PDB entry 8SGX | electron microscopy, 10.30 A resolution (very low resolution: no residue pairs are listed; an interface is given only as per-side residue counts) | chains C and V of the 10 polymer chains in the assembly

Chain C:
Molecule: Propionyl-coa carboxylase beta chain, putative
Organism: Leishmania tarentolae
UniProtKB: A0A640KR17 (A0A640KR17_LEITA); numbering as in UniProt (aligned over 34-522)
Amino-acid sequence (489 residues; numbered 34 to 522; the number before each row is that of its first residue):
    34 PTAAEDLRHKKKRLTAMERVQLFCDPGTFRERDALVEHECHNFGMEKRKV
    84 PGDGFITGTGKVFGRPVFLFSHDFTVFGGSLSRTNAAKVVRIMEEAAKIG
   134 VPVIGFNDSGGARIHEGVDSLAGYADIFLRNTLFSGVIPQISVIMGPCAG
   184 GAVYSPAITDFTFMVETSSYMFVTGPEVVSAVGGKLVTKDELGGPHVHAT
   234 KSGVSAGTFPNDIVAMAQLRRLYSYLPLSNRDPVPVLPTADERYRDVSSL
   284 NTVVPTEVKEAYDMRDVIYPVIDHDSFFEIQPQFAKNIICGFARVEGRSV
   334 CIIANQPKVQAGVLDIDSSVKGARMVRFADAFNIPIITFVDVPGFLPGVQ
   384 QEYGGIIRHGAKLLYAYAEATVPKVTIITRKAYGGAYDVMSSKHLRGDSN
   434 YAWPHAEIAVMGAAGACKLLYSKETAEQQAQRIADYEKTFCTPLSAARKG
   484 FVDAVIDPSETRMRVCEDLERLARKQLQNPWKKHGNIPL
Small-molecule neighbours: BTI (5-(hexahydro-2-oxo-1H-thieno[3,4-d]imidazol-6-yl)pentanal): Pro376, Gly377, Phe378, Pro380

Chain V:
Molecule: propionyl-CoA carboxylase
Organism: Leishmania tarentolae
UniProtKB: A0A640KC69 (A0A640KC69_LEITA); residue numbers follow UniProt; this construct covers 9-665
Amino-acid sequence (657 residues; each row starts with the number of its first residue):
     9 VLVANRGEIACRVMATCRRLGIKTVAVYSTADEQAKHVKVADESVCIGPP
    59 ASVESYLCIDKIVDACKKTGAQAVHPGYGFLSENGEFQSALQKNNIVFVG
   109 PDAHSIESMGDKIESKRLAQRAGVTCIPGFIGEVKTHEDLLRFAREIGYP
   159 VMIKASGGGGGKGMRVAYNDTQCVEYYDMCREEAKAAFHSDKMLVERFID
   209 HPRHIEIQVIADRRGNTVYLPERECSIQRRNQKVIEEAPSVLLDATTRKA
   259 MGEEAVAMARAVQYVSAGTVENVVNPQKQFYFLEMNTRLQVEHPITEEIT
   309 GVDLVEQMLRAAADLPLSITQDDITINGHATECRVYAEDPMKNYFPSIGR
   359 LTMYQEPTGAGVRCDSGIIEGSQISVYYDPLICKLSTWGRDRAECIGRME
   409 KALDEYVIRGLRHNICLLRDVVTEPRYRSGSITTNYLQEQYPNGFKKAEL
   459 TAEEMQLMYEVAACVHLKRERLHYTQGTAPSERQLYLSVGAGQEGETPVY
   509 VRYLDDSHFEIGASKHGPFRKMEVVWKASYPIIRVKDGEAETVLQFWGTN
   559 EVTYGMQMRGTTFDVNVMSDLQSTLAHFVPITEATTNTKQILSPMPGVIV
   609 AIKVQPGQMVVAGEELLTLEAMKMRNKIHAQADGKVKEVKVKLGATVEDN
   659 EVLVELE

Interface between chain C and chain V:
At this resolution (10 A) residue pairs are not listed: 42 residues of chain C and 35 of chain V lie at the interface.

Overview:
42 residues of chain C and 35 residues of chain V are in contact. Chain C binds compound BTI.
Here chain C is Propionyl-coa carboxylase beta chain, putative and chain V is propionyl-CoA carboxylase, both
from Leishmania tarentolae. Entry 8SGX (Leishmania tarentolae propionyl-CoA carboxylase (alpha-4-beta-6)) was
determined by electron microscopy, deposited together with 8SGY and 8SGZ.
